Entry 6NB3 (electron microscopy, 3.50 A resolution); this record covers chains A and E of the 7 polymer chains in the assembly.

Chain A:
Name: Spike glycoprotein
From: Middle East respiratory syndrome-related coronavirus
UniProt: A0A140AYW5 (A0A140AYW5_9BETC); residue numbers follow UniProt; this construct covers 19-1294
Chain sequence (1359 residues; numbered -13 to 1345; the number before each row is that of its first residue; numbers below 1 keep their minus sign (Met-13 is residue -13)):
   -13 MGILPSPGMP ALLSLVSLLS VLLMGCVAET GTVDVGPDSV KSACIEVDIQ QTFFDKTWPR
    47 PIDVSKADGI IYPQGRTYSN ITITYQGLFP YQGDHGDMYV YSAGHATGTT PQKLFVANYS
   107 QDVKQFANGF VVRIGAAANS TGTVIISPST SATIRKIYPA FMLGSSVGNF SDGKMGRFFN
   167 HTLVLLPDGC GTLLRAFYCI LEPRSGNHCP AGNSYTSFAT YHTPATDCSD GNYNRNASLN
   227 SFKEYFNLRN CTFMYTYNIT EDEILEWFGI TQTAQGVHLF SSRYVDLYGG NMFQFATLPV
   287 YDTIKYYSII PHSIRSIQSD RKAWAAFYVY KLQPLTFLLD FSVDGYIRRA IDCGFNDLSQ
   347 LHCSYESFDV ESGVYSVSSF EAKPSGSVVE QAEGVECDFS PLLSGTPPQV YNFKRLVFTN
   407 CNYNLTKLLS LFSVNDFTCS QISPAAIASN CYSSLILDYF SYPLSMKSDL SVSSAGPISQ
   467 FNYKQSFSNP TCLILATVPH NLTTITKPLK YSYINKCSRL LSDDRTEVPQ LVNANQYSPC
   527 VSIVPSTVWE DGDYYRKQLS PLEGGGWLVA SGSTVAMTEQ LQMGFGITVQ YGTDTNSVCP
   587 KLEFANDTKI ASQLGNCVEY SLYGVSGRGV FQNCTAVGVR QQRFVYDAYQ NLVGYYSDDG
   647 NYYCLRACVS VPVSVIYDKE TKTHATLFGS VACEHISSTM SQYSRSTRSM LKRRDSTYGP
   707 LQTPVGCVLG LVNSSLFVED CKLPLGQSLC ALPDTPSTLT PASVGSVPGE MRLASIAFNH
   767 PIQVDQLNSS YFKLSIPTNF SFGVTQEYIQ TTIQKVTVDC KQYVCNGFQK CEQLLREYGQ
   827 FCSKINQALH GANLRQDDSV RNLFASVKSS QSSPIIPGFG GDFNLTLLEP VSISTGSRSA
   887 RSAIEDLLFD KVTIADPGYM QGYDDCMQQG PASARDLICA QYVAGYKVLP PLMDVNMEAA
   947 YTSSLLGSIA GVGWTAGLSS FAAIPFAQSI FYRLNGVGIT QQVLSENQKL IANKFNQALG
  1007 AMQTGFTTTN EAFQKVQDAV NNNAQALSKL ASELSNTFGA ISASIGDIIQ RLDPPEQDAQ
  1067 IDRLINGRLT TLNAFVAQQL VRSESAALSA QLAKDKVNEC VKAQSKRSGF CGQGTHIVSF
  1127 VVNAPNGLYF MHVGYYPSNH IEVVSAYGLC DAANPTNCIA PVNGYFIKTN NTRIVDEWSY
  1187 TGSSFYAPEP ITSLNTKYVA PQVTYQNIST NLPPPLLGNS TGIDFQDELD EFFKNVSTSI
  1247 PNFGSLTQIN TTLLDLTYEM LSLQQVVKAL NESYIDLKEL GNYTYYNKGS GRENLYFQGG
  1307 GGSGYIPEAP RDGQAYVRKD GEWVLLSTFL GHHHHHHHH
Disordered / not traced: -13 to 17, 692-703, 743-753, 879-885, 1177-1182, 1223-1345
Construct notes: initiating methionine (-13); expression tag (-12 to 18, 1295-1345); conflict Ile529 (Thr in A0A140AYW5), Ala748 (Arg in A0A140AYW5), Gly751 (Arg in A0A140AYW5), Gln1020 (Arg in A0A140AYW5), Pro1060 (Val in A0A140AYW5), Pro1061 (Leu in A0A140AYW5)
Cystine bridges: Cys30-Cys195, Cys176-Cys214, Cys185-Cys237, Cys339-Cys349, Cys383-Cys407, Cys425-Cys478, Cys437-Cys585, Cys503-Cys526, Cys603-Cys654, Cys620-Cys650, Cys679-Cys713, Cys727-Cys736, Cys806-Cys828, Cys811-Cys817, Cys912-Cys925, Cys1106-Cys1117, Cys1156-Cys1164
Covalently attached groups: N-acetylglucosamine (NAG) linked to Asn66, Asn104, Asn155, Asn236, Asn244, Asn487, Asn592, Asn619, Asn719, Asn774, Asn785, Asn870, Asn1213; glycan linked to Asn125, Asn166, Asn222, Asn410
From the paper describing this entry:
  - post-translational modification sites: Asn166, Asn236, Asn487
  - mutagenesis - T489A, K493E: abolished binding to LCA60 heavy chain (citing earlier work)

Chain E:
Name: LCA60 light chain
From: Homo sapiens
Chain sequence (109 residues; row label = number of the first residue in the row):
     1 QSALTQPASV SGSPGQSITI SCTGTSSDVG TYDLVSWYQQ HPGKSPKLMI YADIKRPSGV
    61 SHRFSGSKSG NTASLTISGL QSADEADYYC CLYAGSSTSV IFGGGTKVT
Disordered / not traced: 1-2
Cystine bridges: Cys22-Cys90

Chain A / chain E interface:
Residue-residue contacts (15):
  Lys493(A) - Ser27(E)
  Leu495(A) - Ser27(E)
  Leu495(A) - Tyr32(E)  hydrophobic
  Lys496(A) - Ser96(E)
  Ser532(A) - Tyr32(E)
  Thr533(A) - Tyr32(E)
  Trp535(A) - Tyr32(E)  hydrophobic
  Trp535(A) - Gly95(E)
  Trp535(A) - Ser96(E)  hydrogen bond (backbone-backbone)
  Glu536(A) - Gly95(E)
  Glu536(A) - Ser96(E)
  Thr560(A) - Ser96(E)
  Thr560(A) - Ser97(E)  hydrogen bond
  Val561(A) - Ser97(E)
  Ala562(A) - Ser97(E)
Other interface residues (no listed pair), chain A (11 interface residues in all): Asp537
Other interface residues (no listed pair), chain E (6 interface residues in all): Ala94

Summary:
Chain A and chain E form an interface of 11 and 6 residues respectively; the contacts include 2 hydrogen
bonds. Polar pairs include Thr560(A)-Ser97(E) and Trp535(A)-Ser96(E). The paper reports that T489A and K493E
of chain A abolish binding to LCA60 heavy chain; modification sites Asn166(A), Asn236(A) and Asn487(A).
Chain A is Spike glycoprotein (Middle East respiratory syndrome-related coronavirus) and chain E is LCA60
light chain (Homo sapiens); the structure, MERS-CoV complex with human neutralizing LCA60 antibody Fab
fragment (state 1), was determined by electron microscopy together with 6NB4, 6NB5, 6NB6, 6NB7 and 6NB8 from
the same study.
